PDB entry 4RTO | X-ray diffraction, 2.69 A resolution | chains A and F of the 3 polymer chains in the assembly

[Chain A]
Protein: DNA adenine methylase
Source organism: Escherichia coli
Reference sequence: H0Q7C9 (H0Q7C9_ECOLI); numbering as in UniProt (aligned over 1-278)
Sequence (298 residues; each row starts with the number of its first residue; numbers below 1 keep their minus sign (Met-19 is residue -19)):
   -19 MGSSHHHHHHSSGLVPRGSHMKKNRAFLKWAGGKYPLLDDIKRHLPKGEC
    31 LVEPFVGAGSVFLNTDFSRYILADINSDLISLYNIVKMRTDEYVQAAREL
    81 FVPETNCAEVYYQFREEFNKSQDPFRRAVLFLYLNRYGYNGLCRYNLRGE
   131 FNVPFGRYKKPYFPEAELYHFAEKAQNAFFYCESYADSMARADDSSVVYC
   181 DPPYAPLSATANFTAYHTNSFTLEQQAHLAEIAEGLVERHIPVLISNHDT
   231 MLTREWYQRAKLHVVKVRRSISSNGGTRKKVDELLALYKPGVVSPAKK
Unresolved in the structure: -19 to 2, 189-199, 251-258, 271-278
Construct notes: expression tag (-19 to 0)
Ligand contacts: sinefungin (SFG): Trp10, Ala11, Gly12, Gly13, Pro34, Phe35, Val36, Gly37, Ala38, Gly39, Ser40, Asp54, Ile55, Asn56, Leu59, Glu163, Ser164, Tyr165, Asp181, Pro182, Pro183, Phe201, Gln205
Reported in the primary citation:
  - binding site for the 11-nt DNA strand (chain F): Arg124

[Chain F]
Molecule: 11-nt DNA strand
Sequence (11 nucleotides; each row starts with the number of its first residue):
     1 TTTAAAGATCG

[How chain A and chain F interact]
Residue-residue contacts (12):
  Tyr92(A) with DG11(F), phosphate contact
  Arg95(A) with DG11(F), salt bridge to the phosphate
  Arg124(A) with DC10(F), base contact; DG11(F), hydrogen bond to the base
  Asn126(A) with DT9(F), phosphate contact; DC10(F), hydrogen bond to the phosphate
  Leu127(A) with DA8(F), phosphate contact; DT9(F), hydrogen bond to the phosphate
  Arg128(A) with DC10(F), salt bridge to the phosphate
  Asn132(A) with DC10(F), hydrogen bond to the phosphate; DG11(F), phosphate contact
  Pro134(A) with DG11(F), base contact
Other interface residues (no listed pair), chain A (9 interface residues in all): Val133

[In short]
9 residues of chain A and 4 residues of chain F are in contact, with 4 hydrogen bonds and 2 salt bridges.
Polar contacts include Arg124(A)-DG11(F), Asn126(A)-DC10(F) and Leu127(A)-DT9(F). Bound to chain A:
sinefungin. From the paper: a binding site for the 11-nt DNA strand (chain F) at Arg124(A).
Here chain A is DNA adenine methylase (Escherichia coli) and chain F is an 11-nt DNA strand. Entry 4RTO
(Complex of Escherichia coli DNA Adenine Methyltransferase (DAM) with Sinefungin and with DNA Containing
Proximal Pap ...) was determined by X-ray diffraction (same publication as 4RTJ, 4RTK, 4RTL, 4RTM, 4RTN, 4RTP
and 3 further entries).
